PDB entry 6EU3 | electron microscopy, 3.30 A resolution | chains A and H of the 17 polymer chains in the assembly

[Chain A]
Protein: DNA-directed RNA polymerase III subunit RPC1
Organism: Saccharomyces cerevisiae (strain ATCC 204508 / S288c)
Notes: EC 2.7.7.6
Reference sequence: P04051 (RPC1_YEAST); residue numbers follow UniProt; this construct covers 1-1460
Sequence (1460 residues; numbered 1 to 1460; the number before each row is that of its first residue):
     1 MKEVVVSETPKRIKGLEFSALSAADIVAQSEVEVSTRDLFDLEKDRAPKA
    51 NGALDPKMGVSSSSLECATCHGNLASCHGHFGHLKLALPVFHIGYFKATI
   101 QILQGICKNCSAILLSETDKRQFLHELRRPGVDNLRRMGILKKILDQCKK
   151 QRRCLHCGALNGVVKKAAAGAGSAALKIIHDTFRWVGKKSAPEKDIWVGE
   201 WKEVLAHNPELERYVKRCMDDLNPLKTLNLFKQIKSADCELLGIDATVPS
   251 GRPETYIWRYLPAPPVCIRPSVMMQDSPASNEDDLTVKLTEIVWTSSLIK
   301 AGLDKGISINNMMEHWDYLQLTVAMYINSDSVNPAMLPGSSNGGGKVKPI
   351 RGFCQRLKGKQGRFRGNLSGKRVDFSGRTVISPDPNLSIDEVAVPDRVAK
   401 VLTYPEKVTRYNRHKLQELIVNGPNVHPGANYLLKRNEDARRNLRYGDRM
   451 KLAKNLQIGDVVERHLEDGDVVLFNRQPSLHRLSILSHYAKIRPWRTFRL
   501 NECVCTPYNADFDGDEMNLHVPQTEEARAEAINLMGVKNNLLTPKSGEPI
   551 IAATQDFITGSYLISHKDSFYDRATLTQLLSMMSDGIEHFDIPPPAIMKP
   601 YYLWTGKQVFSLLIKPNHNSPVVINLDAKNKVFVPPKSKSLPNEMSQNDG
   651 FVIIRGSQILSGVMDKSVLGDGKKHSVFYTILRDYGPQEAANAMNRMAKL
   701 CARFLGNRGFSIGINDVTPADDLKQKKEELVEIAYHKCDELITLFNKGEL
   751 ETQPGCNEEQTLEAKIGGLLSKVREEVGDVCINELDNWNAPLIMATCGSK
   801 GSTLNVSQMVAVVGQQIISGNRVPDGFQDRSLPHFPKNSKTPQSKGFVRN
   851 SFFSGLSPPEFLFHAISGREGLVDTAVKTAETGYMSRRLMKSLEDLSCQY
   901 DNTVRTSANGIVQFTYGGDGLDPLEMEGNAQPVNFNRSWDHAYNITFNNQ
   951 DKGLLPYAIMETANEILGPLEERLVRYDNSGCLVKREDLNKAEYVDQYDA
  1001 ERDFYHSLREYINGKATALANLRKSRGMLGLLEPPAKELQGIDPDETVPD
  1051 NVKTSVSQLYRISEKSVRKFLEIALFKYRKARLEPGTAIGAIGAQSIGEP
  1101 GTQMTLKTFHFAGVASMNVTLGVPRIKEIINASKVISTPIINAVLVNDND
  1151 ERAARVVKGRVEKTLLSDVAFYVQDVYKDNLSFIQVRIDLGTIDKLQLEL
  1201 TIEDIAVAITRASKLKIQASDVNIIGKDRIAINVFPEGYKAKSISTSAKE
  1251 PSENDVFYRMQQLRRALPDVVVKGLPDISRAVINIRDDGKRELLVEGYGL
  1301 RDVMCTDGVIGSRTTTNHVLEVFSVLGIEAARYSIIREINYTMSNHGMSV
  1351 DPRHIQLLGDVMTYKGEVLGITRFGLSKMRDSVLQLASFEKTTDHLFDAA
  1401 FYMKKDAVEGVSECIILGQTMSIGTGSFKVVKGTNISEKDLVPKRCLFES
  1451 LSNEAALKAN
Disordered / not traced: 1, 169-174, 330-365, 1237-1251
Swiss-Prot annotation at these positions:
  - region: Pro858 to Glu870 (Bridging helix)
  - binding site (Zn(2+)): Cys67, Cys70, Cys77, His80, Cys107, Cys110, Cys154
  - binding site (Mg(2+)): Asp511, Asp513, Asp515
  - mutagenesis: Thr506 (T506I: Temperature-sensitive), Asn509 (N509Y: Temperature-sensitive), Asn518 (N518Q: Temperature-sensitive)

[Chain H]
Protein: DNA-directed RNA polymerases I, II, and III subunit RPABC3
Organism: Saccharomyces cerevisiae (strain ATCC 204508 / S288c)
Reference sequence: P20436 (RPAB3_YEAST); residues 1-146 here = UniProt positions 1-146
Sequence (146 residues; row label = number of the first residue in the row):
     1 MSNTLFDDIFQVSEVDPGRYNKVCRIEAASTTQDQCKLTLDINVELFPVA
    51 AQDSLTVTIASSLNLEDTPANDSSATRSWRPPQAGDRSLADDYDYVMYGT
   101 AYKFEEVSKDLIAVYYSFGGLLMRLEGNYRNLNNLKQENAYLLIRR
Disordered / not traced: 68-73
Swiss-Prot annotation at these positions:
  - region: Asp16 to Thr39 (Non-specific ssDNA binding)
  - modified residue: Ser2 (N-acetylserine), Thr68 (Phosphothreonine)

[Chain A / chain H interface]
Residue-residue contacts (71; chain A residue first):
  His566(A) with Tyr20(H)
  Lys567(A) with Tyr20(H); Val23(H); Asp41(H), salt bridge; Gly120(H), hydrogen bond (side chain-backbone); Leu121(H)
  Asp568(A) with Tyr20(H); Asn21(H), hydrogen bond (side chain-backbone); Lys22(H); Val23(H)
  Phe570(A) with Lys22(H); Val23(H), hydrophobic
  Asp591(A) with Arg77(H); Ser78(H)
  Ile592(A) with Ser78(H); Trp79(H), hydrogen bond (backbone-backbone)
  Pro594(A) with Trp79(H); Tyr98(H), hydrophobic
  Pro595(A) with Trp79(H); Tyr98(H)
  Ala596(A) with Met97(H); Tyr98(H), hydrogen bond (backbone-backbone); Phe118(H)
  Ile597(A) with Asn43(H)
  Met598(A) with Val96(H), hydrophobic; Tyr98(H), hydrophobic; Tyr141(H), hydrophobic
  Lys599(A) with Ala90(H); Asp91(H); Val96(H)
  Pro600(A) with Asp94(H); Val96(H)
  Tyr601(A) with Leu46(H), hydrophobic
  Tyr602(A) with Trp79(H), hydrophobic; Pro81(H), hydrophobic; Pro82(H)
  Leu603(A) with Leu46(H), hydrophobic
  Trp604(A) with Trp79(H), hydrophobic
  Thr605(A) with Gly119(H), hydrogen bond (side chain-backbone)
  Lys607(A) with Gly119(H); Gly120(H)
  His618(A) with Arg77(H), hydrogen bond
  Leu641(A) with Glu105(H)
  Pro642(A) with Glu105(H); Tyr115(H)
  Glu644(A) with Tyr102(H), hydrogen bond; Leu122(H)
  Met645(A) with Leu122(H), hydrophobic
  Ser646(A) with Arg25(H)
  Asp649(A) with Tyr20(H), hydrogen bond
  Gln658(A) with Thr100(H)
  Leu660(A) with Thr100(H); Ser117(H), hydrogen bond (backbone-side chain); Gly120(H)
  Ser661(A) with Leu122(H)
  Asn783(A) with Arg19(H), hydrogen bond (backbone-side chain)
  Leu785(A) with Arg19(H), hydrogen bond (backbone-side chain)
  Asn787(A) with Arg19(H)
  Trp788(A) with Asn21(H), hydrogen bond
  Phe947(A) with Lys136(H)
  Asn949(A) with Gln137(H)
  Leu1022(A) with Glu106(H)
  Arg1026(A) with Asp110(H)
  Asn1051(A) with Asn131(H), hydrogen bond (backbone-side chain)
  Ser1055(A) with Asn131(H)
  Gln1058(A) with Phe104(H); Asn131(H); Asn134(H), hydrogen bond (side chain-backbone)
  Leu1059(A) with Phe104(H); Glu106(H); Ile112(H), hydrophobic
Interface residues without a listed pair, chain A (49 interface residues in all): Phe590, Pro593, Gln608, Gln647, Ile782, Asp786, Tyr943, Thr1054
Interface residues without a listed pair, chain H (46 interface residues in all): Asp16, Thr76, Tyr95, Lys103, Val107, Lys109, Arg124

[Overview]
Chain A and chain H form an interface of 49 and 46 residues respectively; the contacts include 14 hydrogen
bonds and 1 salt bridge. Polar contacts include Lys567(A)-Asp41(H), Lys567(A)-Gly120(H) and
Asp568(A)-Asn21(H).
Chain A is DNA-directed RNA polymerase III subunit RPC1 and chain H is DNA-directed RNA polymerases I, II, and
III subunit RPABC3, both from Saccharomyces cerevisiae (strain ATCC 204508 / S288c); the structure, Apo RNA
Polymerase III - closed conformation (cPOL3), was determined by electron microscopy, deposited together with
6EU0, 6EU1 and 6EU2.
